Entry 1RPU (X-ray diffraction, 2.50 A resolution); this record covers chains D and B of the 4 polymer chains in the assembly.

Chain D:
Molecule: 21-nt RNA strand
Sequence (21 nucleotides; row label = number of the first residue in the row):
     1 CGUACGCGUCACGCGUACGUU

Chain B:
Molecule: 19 kDa protein
Organism: Carnation Italian ringspot virus
UniProtKB: Q66104 (VP19_CIRV); numbering as in UniProt (aligned over 1-172)
Sequence (172 residues; each row starts with the number of its first residue):
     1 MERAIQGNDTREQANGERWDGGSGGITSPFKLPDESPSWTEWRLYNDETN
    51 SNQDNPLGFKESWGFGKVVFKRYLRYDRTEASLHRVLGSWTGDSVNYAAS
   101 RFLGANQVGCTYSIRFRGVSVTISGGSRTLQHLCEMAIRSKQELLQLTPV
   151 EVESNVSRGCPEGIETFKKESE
Unresolved in the structure: 1-7, 49-54, 150-172
UniProt features mapped onto this chain:
  - mutagenesis: Trp39 (W39G: Complete loss of silencing suppression), Trp42 (W42G: Complete loss of silencing suppression)

How chain D and chain B interact:
Pairs across the interface (25):
  G8(D) - Lys67(B)  sugar contact
  U9(D) - Arg11(B)  phosphate contact
  U9(D) - Gly66(B)  sugar contact
  U9(D) - Lys67(B)  phosphate contact
  C10(D) - Arg11(B)  salt bridge to the phosphate
  C10(D) - Ser62(B)  phosphate contact
  C10(D) - Val69(B)  phosphate contact
  C10(D) - Thr111(B)  sugar contact
  C10(D) - Ser113(B)  hydrogen bond to the sugar
  C10(D) - Thr122(B)  base contact
  A11(D) - Ser62(B)  hydrogen bond to the phosphate
  A11(D) - Lys71(B)  phosphate contact
  A11(D) - Ser113(B)  sugar contact
  A11(D) - Ser120(B)  hydrogen bond to the sugar
  A11(D) - Thr122(B)  sugar contact
  C12(D) - Arg115(B)  salt bridge to the phosphate
  C12(D) - Ser120(B)  sugar contact
  G13(D) - Arg115(B)  salt bridge to the phosphate
  G19(D) - Trp39(B)  stacking on the base
  U20(D) - Trp39(B)  phosphate contact
  U20(D) - Thr40(B)  hydrogen bond to the phosphate
  U20(D) - Arg43(B)  sugar contact
  U21(D) - Ser38(B)  phosphate contact
  U21(D) - Trp39(B)  hydrogen bond to the phosphate
  U21(D) - Thr40(B)  hydrogen bond to the phosphate
Other interface residues (no listed pair), chain B (16 interface residues in all): Ser124

Overview:
The interface between chain D and chain B involves 9 residues on one side and 16 on the other, with 6 hydrogen
bonds, 3 salt bridges and 1 aromatic stacking contact. Among the polar pairs are C10(D)-Ser113(B),
A11(D)-Ser120(B) and A11(D)-Ser62(B).
Here chain D is a 21-nt RNA strand and chain B is 19 kDa protein (Carnation Italian ringspot virus). Entry
1RPU (Crystal Structure of CIRV p19 bound to siRNA) was determined by X-ray diffraction.
